7N84 - chains c and q of the 17 polymer chains in the assembly; structure by electron microscopy, 11.60 A resolution (very low resolution: no residue pairs are listed; an interface is given only as per-side residue counts).

[Chain c]
Protein: Nucleoporin 145c
From: Saccharomyces cerevisiae
UniProt: P49687 (NU145_YEAST); the construct has insertions or renumbered stretches relative to UniProt, so the offset changes along the chain: 0-533 = UniProt 606-1139; 535-665 = UniProt 1140-1270; 760-770 = UniProt 1271-1281; 772-797 = UniProt 1292-1317
Sequence (712 residues; each row starts with the number of its first residue; note: 96 numbers in that range are skipped by the numbering (no residue carries them; nothing is unmodelled there); a row labelled like 770A-770J holds insertion residues (770A, then the next letters in order); numbering starts at 0):
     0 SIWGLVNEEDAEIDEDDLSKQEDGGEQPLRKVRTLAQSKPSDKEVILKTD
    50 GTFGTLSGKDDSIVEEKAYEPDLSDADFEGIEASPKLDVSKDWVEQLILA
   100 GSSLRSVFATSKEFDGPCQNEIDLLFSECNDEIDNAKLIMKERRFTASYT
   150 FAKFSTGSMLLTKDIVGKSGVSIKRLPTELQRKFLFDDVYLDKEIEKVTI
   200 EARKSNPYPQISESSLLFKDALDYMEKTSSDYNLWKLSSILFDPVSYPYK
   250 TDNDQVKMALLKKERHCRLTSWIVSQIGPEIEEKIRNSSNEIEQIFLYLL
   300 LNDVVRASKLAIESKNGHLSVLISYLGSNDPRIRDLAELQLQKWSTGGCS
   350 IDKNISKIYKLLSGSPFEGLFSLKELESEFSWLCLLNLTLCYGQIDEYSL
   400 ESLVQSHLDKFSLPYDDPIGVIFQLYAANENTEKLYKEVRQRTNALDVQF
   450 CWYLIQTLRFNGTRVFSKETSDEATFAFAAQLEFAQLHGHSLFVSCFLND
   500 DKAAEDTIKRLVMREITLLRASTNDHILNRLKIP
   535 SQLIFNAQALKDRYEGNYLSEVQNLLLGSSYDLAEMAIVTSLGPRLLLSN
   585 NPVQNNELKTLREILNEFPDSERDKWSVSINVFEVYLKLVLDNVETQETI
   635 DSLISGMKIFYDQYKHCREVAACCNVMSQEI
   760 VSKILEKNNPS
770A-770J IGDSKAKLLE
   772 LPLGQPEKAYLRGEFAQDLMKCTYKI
Disordered / not traced: 0-128, 770A-770J, 784-797
Swiss-Prot annotation at these positions:
  - modified residue: Ser61 (Phosphoserine), Ser73 (Phosphoserine), Ser83 (Phosphoserine), Thr145 (Phosphothreonine)

[Chain q]
Protein: Nucleoporin NUP84
From: Saccharomyces cerevisiae
UniProt: P52891 (NUP84_YEAST); residue numbers follow UniProt; this construct covers 1-726
Sequence (726 residues; each row starts with the number of its first residue):
     1 MELSPTYQTERFTKFSDTLKEFKIEQNNEQNPIDPFNIIREFRSAAGQLA
    51 LDLANSGDESNVISSKDWELEARFWHLVELLLVFRNADLDLDEMELHPYN
   101 SRGLFEKKLMQDNKQLYQIWIVMVWLKENTYVMERPKNVPTSKWLNSITS
   151 GGLKSCDLDFPLRENTNVLDVKDKEEDHIFFKYIYELILAGAIDEALEEA
   201 KLSDNISICMILCGIQEYLNPVIDTQIANEFNTQQGIKKHSLWRRTVYSL
   251 SQQAGLDPYERAIYSYLSGAIPNQEVLQYSDWESDLHIHLNQILQTEIEN
   301 YLLENNQVGTDELILPLPSHALTVQEVLNRVASRHPSESEHPIRVLMASV
   351 ILDSLPSVIHSSVEMLLDVVKGTEASNDIIDKPYLLRIVTHLAICLDIIN
   401 PGSVEEVDKSKLITTYISLLKLQGLYENIPIYATFLNESDCLEACSFILS
   451 SLEDPQVRKKQIETINFLRLPASNILRRTTQRVFDETEQEYSPSNEISIS
   501 FDVNNIDMHLIYGVEWLIEGKLYVDAVHSIIALSRRFLLNGRVKALEQFM
   551 ERNNIGEICKNYELEKIADNISKDENEDQFLEEITQYEHLIKGIREYEEW
   601 QKSVSLLSSESNIPTLIEKLQGFSKDTFELIKTFLVDLTSSNFADSADYE
   651 ILYEIRALYTPFLLMELHKKLVEAAKLLKIPKFISEALAFTSLVANENDK
   701 IYLLFQSSGKLKEYLDLVARTATLSN
Disordered / not traced: 1-6, 21-26, 81-95, 127-135, 365-371, 483-505, 563-574

[How chain c and chain q interact]
At this resolution (12 A) residue pairs are not listed: 18 residues of chain c and 22 of chain q lie at the interface.

[In short]
The interface between chain c and chain q involves 18 residues on one side and 22 on the other.
Chain c is Nucleoporin 145c and chain q is Nucleoporin NUP84, both from Saccharomyces cerevisiae; the
structure, Double nuclear outer ring from the isolated yeast NPC, was determined by electron microscopy.
